8RHJ - chains Q and R of the 34 polymer chains in the assembly; structure by X-ray diffraction, 3.05 A resolution.

Chain Q:
Molecule: Proteasome subunit alpha type-4
From: Saccharomyces cerevisiae
UniProt: P40303 (PSA4_YEAST); residues -1 to 252 here correspond to UniProt positions 1-254 (UniProt number = residue number + 2)
Amino-acid sequence (254 residues; each row starts with the number of its first residue; numbers below 1 keep their minus sign (Met-1 is residue -1)):
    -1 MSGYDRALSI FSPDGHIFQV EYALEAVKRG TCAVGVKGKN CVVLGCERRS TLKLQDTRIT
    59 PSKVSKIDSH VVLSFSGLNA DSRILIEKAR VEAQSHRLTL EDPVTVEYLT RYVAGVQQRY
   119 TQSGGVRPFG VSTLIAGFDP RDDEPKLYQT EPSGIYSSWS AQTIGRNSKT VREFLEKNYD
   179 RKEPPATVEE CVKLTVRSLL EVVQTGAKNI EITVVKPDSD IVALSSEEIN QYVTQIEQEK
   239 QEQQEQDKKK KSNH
Not modelled in the structure: -1 to 0, 241-252
UniProt features mapped onto this chain:
  - modified residue: Thr58 (Phosphothreonine)

Chain R:
Molecule: Proteasome subunit alpha type-5
From: Saccharomyces cerevisiae
UniProt: P32379 (PSA5_YEAST); residues -7 to 252 here correspond to UniProt positions 1-260 (UniProt number = residue number + 8)
Amino-acid sequence (260 residues; each row starts with the number of its first residue; numbers below 1 keep their minus sign (Met-7 is residue -7)):
    -7 MFLTRSEYDR GVSTFSPEGR LFQVEYSLEA IKLGSTAIGI ATKEGVVLGV EKRATSPLLE
    53 SDSIEKIVEI DRHIGCAMSG LTADARSMIE HARTAAVTHN LYYDEDINVE SLTQSVCDLA
   113 LRFGEGASGE ERLMSRPFGV ALLIAGHDAD DGYQLFHAEP SGTFYRYNAK AIGSGSEGAQ
   173 AELLNEWHSS LTLKEAELLV LKILKQVMEE KLDENNAQLS CITKQDGFKI YDNEKTAELI
   233 KELKEKEAAE SPEEADVEMS
Not modelled in the structure: -7 to 0, 118-124, 243-252

Interface between chain Q and chain R:
Contacting residue pairs (62; chain Q residue first):
  Asp3(Q) - Glu117(R)
  Arg4(Q) - Asp1(R)
  Arg4(Q) - Glu117(R)
  Ala5(Q) - Val4(R)  hydrophobic
  Ala5(Q) - Glu117(R)
  Ala5(Q) - Ser127(R)
  Ser7(Q) - Ser127(R)  hydrogen bond (backbone-side chain)
  Ser7(Q) - Arg128(R)
  Ile8(Q) - Asp1(R)
  Ile8(Q) - Gln15(R)
  Phe9(Q) - Gln15(R)  hydrogen bond (backbone-side chain)
  Phe9(Q) - Tyr18(R)  hydrophobic
  Phe9(Q) - Ser19(R)
  Phe9(Q) - Ala22(R)  hydrophobic
  Phe9(Q) - Leu73(R)  hydrophobic
  Phe9(Q) - Arg128(R)
  Phe9(Q) - Pro129(R)
  Phe9(Q) - Gly131(R)
  Ser10(Q) - Tyr18(R)
  Pro11(Q) - Tyr18(R)  hydrophobic
  Pro11(Q) - Glu21(R)
  Asp12(Q) - Glu21(R)
  Gly13(Q) - Tyr18(R)
  Gly13(Q) - Glu21(R)
  Gly13(Q) - Ala22(R)
  His14(Q) - Leu25(R)
  Ile15(Q) - Leu73(R)  hydrophobic
  Ile15(Q) - Arg128(R)
  Lys35(Q) - Glu52(R)  salt bridge
  Gln116(Q) - Ala75(R)
  Gln116(Q) - Asp76(R)
  Thr119(Q) - Arg128(R)  hydrogen bond (backbone-side chain)
  Gln120(Q) - Met126(R)
  Gln120(Q) - Ser127(R)  hydrogen bond (backbone-backbone)
  Gln120(Q) - Arg128(R)
  Gln120(Q) - Phe130(R)
  Ser121(Q) - Ser127(R)
  Gly122(Q) - Ser127(R)
  Ser151(Q) - Ala75(R)
  Gly152(Q) - Ala75(R)
  Ile153(Q) - Thr74(R)
  Ile153(Q) - Ala75(R)
  Ser155(Q) - Leu51(R)
  Ser155(Q) - Ser55(R)
  Ser156(Q) - Leu51(R)
  Ser156(Q) - Glu52(R)  hydrogen bond
  Ser156(Q) - Ser55(R)  hydrogen bond (backbone-side chain)
  Trp157(Q) - Ser48(R)
  Trp157(Q) - Leu50(R)
  Trp157(Q) - Leu51(R)
  Trp157(Q) - Glu52(R)
  Ser158(Q) - Leu50(R)  hydrogen bond (backbone-backbone)
  Ser158(Q) - Glu52(R)  hydrogen bond
  Ala159(Q) - Leu50(R)
  Leu173(Q) - Leu50(R)  hydrophobic
  Glu174(Q) - Ser48(R)  hydrogen bond
  Glu174(Q) - Pro49(R)
  Glu174(Q) - Leu50(R)
  Arg179(Q) - Pro49(R)  hydrogen bond (side chain-backbone)
  Arg179(Q) - Leu50(R)  hydrogen bond (side chain-backbone)
  Arg179(Q) - Leu51(R)  hydrogen bond (side chain-backbone)
  Arg179(Q) - Glu52(R)
Other interface residues (no listed pair), chain Q (31 interface residues in all): Arg170, Tyr177
Other interface residues (no listed pair), chain R (27 interface residues in all): Thr47, Ser53

Overview:
31 residues of chain Q and 27 residues of chain R are in contact; the contacts include 12 hydrogen bonds and 1
salt bridge. Polar pairs include Lys35(Q)-Glu52(R), Ser7(Q)-Ser127(R) and Phe9(Q)-Gln15(R).
Here chain Q is Proteasome subunit alpha type-4 and chain R is Proteasome subunit alpha type-5, both from
Saccharomyces cerevisiae. Entry 8RHJ (Yeast 20S proteasome in complex with a macrocyclic oxindole epoxyketone
(compound 5)) was determined by X-ray diffraction (same publication as 8RHK and 8RHL).
